Entry 8EZA (electron microscopy, 4.39 A resolution (low resolution: residue-level contacts below are approximate; hydrogen-bond / salt-bridge calls are withheld)); this record covers chains J and M of the 22 polymer chains in the assembly.

# Chain J
Name: X-ray repair cross-complementing protein 6
Source organism: Homo sapiens
UniProtKB: P12956 (XRCC6_HUMAN); residues 1-609 here = UniProt positions 1-609
Sequence (609 residues; each row starts with the number of its first residue):
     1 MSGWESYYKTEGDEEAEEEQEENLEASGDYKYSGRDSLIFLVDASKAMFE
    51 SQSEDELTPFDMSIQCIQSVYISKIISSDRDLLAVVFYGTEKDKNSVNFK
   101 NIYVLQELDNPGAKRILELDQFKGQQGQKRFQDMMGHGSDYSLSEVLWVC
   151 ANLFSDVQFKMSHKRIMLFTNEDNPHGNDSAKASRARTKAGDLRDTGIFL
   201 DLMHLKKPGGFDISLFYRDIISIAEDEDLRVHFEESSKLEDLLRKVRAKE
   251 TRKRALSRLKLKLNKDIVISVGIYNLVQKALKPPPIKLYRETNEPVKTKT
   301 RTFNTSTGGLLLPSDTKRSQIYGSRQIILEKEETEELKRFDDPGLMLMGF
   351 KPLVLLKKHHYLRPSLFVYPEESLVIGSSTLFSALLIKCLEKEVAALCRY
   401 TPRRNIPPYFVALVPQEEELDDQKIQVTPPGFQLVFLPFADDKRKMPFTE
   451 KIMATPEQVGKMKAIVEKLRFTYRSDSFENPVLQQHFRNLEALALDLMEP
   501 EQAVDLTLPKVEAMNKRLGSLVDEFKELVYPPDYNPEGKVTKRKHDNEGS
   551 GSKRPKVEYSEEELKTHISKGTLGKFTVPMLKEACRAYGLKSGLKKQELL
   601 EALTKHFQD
Unresolved in the structure: 1-29, 223-230, 535-609
UniProt features mapped onto this chain:
  - region: Val-578 to Glu-583 (Interaction with BAX)
  - active site: Lys-31 (Schiff-base intermediate with DNA)
  - modified residue: Ser-2 (N-acetylserine), Ser-6 (Phosphoserine), Ser-27 (Phosphoserine), Lys-31 (N6-acetyllysine), Ser-51 (Phosphoserine), Ser-306 (Phosphoserine), Lys-317 (N6-acetyllysine), Lys-331 (N6-acetyllysine), Lys-338 (N6-acetyllysine), Thr-455 (Phosphothreonine), Lys-461 (N6-acetyllysine), Ser-477 (Phosphoserine), Ser-520 (Phosphoserine), Lys-539 (N6-acetyllysine), Lys-542 (N6-acetyllysine), Lys-544 (N6-acetyllysine), Ser-550 (Phosphoserine), Lys-553 (N6-acetyllysine), Lys-556 (N6-acetyllysine), Ser-560 (Phosphoserine) and 1 more in UniProt
  - cross-link (Glycyl lysine isopeptide (Lys-Gly)): Lys-287 (interchain with G-Cter in SUMO2), Lys-317 (interchain with G-Cter in SUMO2), Lys-556 (interchain with G-Cter in SUMO2)
  - mutagenesis: Lys-31 (K31A: Diminishes the ability to form a Schiff base. Abolishes adduct formation; when associated with A-160 and A-164), Lys-160 (K160A: Abolishes adduct formation; when associated with A-31 and A-160), Lys-164 (K164A: Abolishes adduct formation; when associated with A-31 and A-164), Lys-539 (K539Q: Complete loss of suppression of BAX-induced apoptosis; K539R: No effect on suppression of BAX-induced apoptosis), Lys-542 (K542Q: Complete loss of suppression of BAX-induced apoptosis; K542R: No effect on suppression of BAX-induced apoptosis), Lys-544 (K544R: No effect on suppression of BAX-induced apoptosis), Lys-553 (K553Q: Partial loss of suppression of BAX-induced apoptosis; K553R: No effect on suppression of BAX-induced apoptosis), Lys-556 (K556R: No effect on suppression of BAX-induced apoptosis), Lys-570 (K570R: Loss of methylation; loss of anti-apoptotic activity; no effect on XRCC5 stabilization)

# Chain M
Molecule: 31-nt DNA strand
Sequence (31 nucleotides; numbered 1 to 31; the number before each row is that of its first residue):
     1 TCTAAGAACTCTGATGTCAGTAGATTACACT

# Interface between chain J and chain M
Contacting residue pairs - 18 pairs, chain J then chain M:
  Tyr-32(J) with DA19(M); DG20(M)
  Ser-33(J) with DG20(M)
  Lys-160(J) with DT21(M)
  Arg-254(J) with DC18(M)
  Ala-255(J) with DC18(M); DA19(M)
  Leu-256(J) with DC18(M)
  Ser-257(J) with DT17(M); DC18(M)
  Arg-258(J) with DC18(M); DA19(M)
  Pro-285(J) with DT12(M)
  Arg-403(J) with DG16(M); DT17(M)
  Arg-404(J) with DG16(M); DT17(M)
  Arg-444(J) with DA8(M)
Also at the interface, not in a pair above, chain J (16 interface residues in all): Lys-31, Lys-282, Thr-298, Lys-331
Also at the interface, not in a pair above, chain M (11 interface residues in all): DC11, DG13, DT15

# In short
Chain J and chain M form an interface of 16 and 11 residues respectively. From UniProt: active-site residue
Lys-31(J) and 9 mutagenesis sites on chain J.
Chain J is X-ray repair cross-complementing protein 6 (Homo sapiens) and chain M is a 31-nt DNA strand; the
structure, NHEJ Long-range complex with PAXX, was determined by electron microscopy (same publication as 8EZ9
and 8EZB).
